Entry 4A68 (X-ray diffraction, 2.00 A resolution); this record covers chain A.

Chain A:
Protein: Spore coat protein A
From: Bacillus subtilis
Notes: EC 1.10.3.2
UniProtKB: P07788 (COTA_BACSU); numbering as in UniProt (aligned over 1-513)
Chain sequence (513 residues; row label = number of the first residue in the row):
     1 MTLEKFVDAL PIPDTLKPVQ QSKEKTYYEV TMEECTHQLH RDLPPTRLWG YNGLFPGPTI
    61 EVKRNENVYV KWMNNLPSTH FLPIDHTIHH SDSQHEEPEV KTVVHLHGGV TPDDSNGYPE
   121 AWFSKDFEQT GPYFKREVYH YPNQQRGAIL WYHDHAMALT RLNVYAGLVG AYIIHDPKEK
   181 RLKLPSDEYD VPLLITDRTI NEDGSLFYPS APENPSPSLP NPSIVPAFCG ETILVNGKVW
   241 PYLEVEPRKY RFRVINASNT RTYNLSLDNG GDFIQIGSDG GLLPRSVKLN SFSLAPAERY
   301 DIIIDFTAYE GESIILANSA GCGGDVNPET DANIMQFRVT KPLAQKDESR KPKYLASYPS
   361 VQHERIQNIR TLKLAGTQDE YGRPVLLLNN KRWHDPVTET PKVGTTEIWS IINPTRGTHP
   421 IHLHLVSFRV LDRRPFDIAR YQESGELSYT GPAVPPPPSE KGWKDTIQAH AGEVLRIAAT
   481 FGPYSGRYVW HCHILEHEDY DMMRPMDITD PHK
Disordered / not traced: 1, 90-96, 511-513
Construct notes: engineered mutation Asn116 (Asp in P07788)
UniProt features mapped onto this chain:
  - binding site (Cu cation): His105, His107, His153, His155, His419, His422, His424, His491, Cys492, His493, His497, Met502
  - site: Glu498 (Plays a crucial role in the protonation steps)
  - mutagenesis: Arg146 (R146K: 357-fold decrease in catalytic efficiency with ABTS as substrate. 152-fold decrease in catalytic efficiency with SGZ as substrate), Leu386 (L386A: Slight decrease in catalytic efficiency. Shows minimal changes in the structure of the copper centers), Arg429 (R429K: 25-fold decrease in catalytic efficiency with ABTS as substrate. 30-fold decrease in catalytic efficiency with SGZ as substrate), Leu431 (L431F: Retains approximately 50% of the wild-type activity with both ABTS and SGZ), Arg476 (R476K: Retains approximately 20% of the wild-type activity with both ABTS and SGZ), Ala478 (A478F: Retains approximately 70% of the wild-type activity with both ABTS and SGZ), Thr480 (T480A: Retains approximately 60% of the wild-type activity with both ABTS and SGZ; T480F: Retains approximately 30% of the wild-type activity with SGZ but does not affect activity with ABTS), His491 (H491C: Decreases copper content. Strong decrease in catalytic efficiency with both ABTS and SGZ), His493 (H493A: Does not affect copper content. Strong decrease in catalytic efficiency with both ABTS and SGZ; H493C: Decreases copper content. Strong decrease in catalytic efficiency with both ABTS and SGZ), Ile494 (I494A: Strong decrease in catalytic efficiency. Significant differences in both the type 1 and type 2 copper centers), His497 (H497A: Loss of laccase activity. Mutant fails to develop the dark brown phenotype typical of the wild type strain. Decreases copper content), Glu498 (E498D: 9-fold decrease in catalytic efficiency with ABTS as substrate. 26-fold decrease in catalytic efficiency with 2,6-DMP as substrate; E498L: Almost loss of laccase activity ...), 1 further mutagenesis entry in UniProt
Disulfides: Cys229-Cys322
Ion coordination: Cu ion site 1: His105, His422 (together with hydroxide ion, peroxide ion); Cu ion site 2: His107, His153, His493; Cu ion site 3: His155, His424, His491 (together with peroxide ion); Cu ion site 4: His419, Cys492, His497
Residues lining bound ligands:
  - hydroxide ion (OH): His105, Leu106, His107, Gly108, Gly109, His422, Leu423, His424, Leu425
  - peroxide ion (PER): His105, His107, His153, His155, His422, His424, His491, His493

Overview:
Bound to chain A: hydroxide ion and peroxide ion. His105 and His422 coordinate Cu ion site 1. The Cu ion site
2 is built by His107, His153 and His493. UniProt lists 12 Cu cation-binding residues and 13 mutagenesis sites.
Chain A is Spore coat protein A (Bacillus subtilis); the structure, Mutations in the neighbourhood of
CotA-laccase trinuclear site: D116N mutant, was determined by X-ray diffraction together with 4A66 and 4A67
from the same study.
